Entry 8BH3 (electron microscopy, 4.55 A resolution (low resolution: residue-level contacts below are approximate; hydrogen-bond / salt-bridge calls are withheld)); this record covers chains A and d of the 18 polymer chains in the assembly.

# Chain A
Name: DNA-dependent protein kinase catalytic subunit
Source organism: Homo sapiens
Notes: EC 2.7.11.1
UniProtKB: P78527 (PRKDC_HUMAN); residues 1-4128 here = UniProt positions 1-4128
Amino-acid sequence (4128 residues; row label = number of the first residue in the row):
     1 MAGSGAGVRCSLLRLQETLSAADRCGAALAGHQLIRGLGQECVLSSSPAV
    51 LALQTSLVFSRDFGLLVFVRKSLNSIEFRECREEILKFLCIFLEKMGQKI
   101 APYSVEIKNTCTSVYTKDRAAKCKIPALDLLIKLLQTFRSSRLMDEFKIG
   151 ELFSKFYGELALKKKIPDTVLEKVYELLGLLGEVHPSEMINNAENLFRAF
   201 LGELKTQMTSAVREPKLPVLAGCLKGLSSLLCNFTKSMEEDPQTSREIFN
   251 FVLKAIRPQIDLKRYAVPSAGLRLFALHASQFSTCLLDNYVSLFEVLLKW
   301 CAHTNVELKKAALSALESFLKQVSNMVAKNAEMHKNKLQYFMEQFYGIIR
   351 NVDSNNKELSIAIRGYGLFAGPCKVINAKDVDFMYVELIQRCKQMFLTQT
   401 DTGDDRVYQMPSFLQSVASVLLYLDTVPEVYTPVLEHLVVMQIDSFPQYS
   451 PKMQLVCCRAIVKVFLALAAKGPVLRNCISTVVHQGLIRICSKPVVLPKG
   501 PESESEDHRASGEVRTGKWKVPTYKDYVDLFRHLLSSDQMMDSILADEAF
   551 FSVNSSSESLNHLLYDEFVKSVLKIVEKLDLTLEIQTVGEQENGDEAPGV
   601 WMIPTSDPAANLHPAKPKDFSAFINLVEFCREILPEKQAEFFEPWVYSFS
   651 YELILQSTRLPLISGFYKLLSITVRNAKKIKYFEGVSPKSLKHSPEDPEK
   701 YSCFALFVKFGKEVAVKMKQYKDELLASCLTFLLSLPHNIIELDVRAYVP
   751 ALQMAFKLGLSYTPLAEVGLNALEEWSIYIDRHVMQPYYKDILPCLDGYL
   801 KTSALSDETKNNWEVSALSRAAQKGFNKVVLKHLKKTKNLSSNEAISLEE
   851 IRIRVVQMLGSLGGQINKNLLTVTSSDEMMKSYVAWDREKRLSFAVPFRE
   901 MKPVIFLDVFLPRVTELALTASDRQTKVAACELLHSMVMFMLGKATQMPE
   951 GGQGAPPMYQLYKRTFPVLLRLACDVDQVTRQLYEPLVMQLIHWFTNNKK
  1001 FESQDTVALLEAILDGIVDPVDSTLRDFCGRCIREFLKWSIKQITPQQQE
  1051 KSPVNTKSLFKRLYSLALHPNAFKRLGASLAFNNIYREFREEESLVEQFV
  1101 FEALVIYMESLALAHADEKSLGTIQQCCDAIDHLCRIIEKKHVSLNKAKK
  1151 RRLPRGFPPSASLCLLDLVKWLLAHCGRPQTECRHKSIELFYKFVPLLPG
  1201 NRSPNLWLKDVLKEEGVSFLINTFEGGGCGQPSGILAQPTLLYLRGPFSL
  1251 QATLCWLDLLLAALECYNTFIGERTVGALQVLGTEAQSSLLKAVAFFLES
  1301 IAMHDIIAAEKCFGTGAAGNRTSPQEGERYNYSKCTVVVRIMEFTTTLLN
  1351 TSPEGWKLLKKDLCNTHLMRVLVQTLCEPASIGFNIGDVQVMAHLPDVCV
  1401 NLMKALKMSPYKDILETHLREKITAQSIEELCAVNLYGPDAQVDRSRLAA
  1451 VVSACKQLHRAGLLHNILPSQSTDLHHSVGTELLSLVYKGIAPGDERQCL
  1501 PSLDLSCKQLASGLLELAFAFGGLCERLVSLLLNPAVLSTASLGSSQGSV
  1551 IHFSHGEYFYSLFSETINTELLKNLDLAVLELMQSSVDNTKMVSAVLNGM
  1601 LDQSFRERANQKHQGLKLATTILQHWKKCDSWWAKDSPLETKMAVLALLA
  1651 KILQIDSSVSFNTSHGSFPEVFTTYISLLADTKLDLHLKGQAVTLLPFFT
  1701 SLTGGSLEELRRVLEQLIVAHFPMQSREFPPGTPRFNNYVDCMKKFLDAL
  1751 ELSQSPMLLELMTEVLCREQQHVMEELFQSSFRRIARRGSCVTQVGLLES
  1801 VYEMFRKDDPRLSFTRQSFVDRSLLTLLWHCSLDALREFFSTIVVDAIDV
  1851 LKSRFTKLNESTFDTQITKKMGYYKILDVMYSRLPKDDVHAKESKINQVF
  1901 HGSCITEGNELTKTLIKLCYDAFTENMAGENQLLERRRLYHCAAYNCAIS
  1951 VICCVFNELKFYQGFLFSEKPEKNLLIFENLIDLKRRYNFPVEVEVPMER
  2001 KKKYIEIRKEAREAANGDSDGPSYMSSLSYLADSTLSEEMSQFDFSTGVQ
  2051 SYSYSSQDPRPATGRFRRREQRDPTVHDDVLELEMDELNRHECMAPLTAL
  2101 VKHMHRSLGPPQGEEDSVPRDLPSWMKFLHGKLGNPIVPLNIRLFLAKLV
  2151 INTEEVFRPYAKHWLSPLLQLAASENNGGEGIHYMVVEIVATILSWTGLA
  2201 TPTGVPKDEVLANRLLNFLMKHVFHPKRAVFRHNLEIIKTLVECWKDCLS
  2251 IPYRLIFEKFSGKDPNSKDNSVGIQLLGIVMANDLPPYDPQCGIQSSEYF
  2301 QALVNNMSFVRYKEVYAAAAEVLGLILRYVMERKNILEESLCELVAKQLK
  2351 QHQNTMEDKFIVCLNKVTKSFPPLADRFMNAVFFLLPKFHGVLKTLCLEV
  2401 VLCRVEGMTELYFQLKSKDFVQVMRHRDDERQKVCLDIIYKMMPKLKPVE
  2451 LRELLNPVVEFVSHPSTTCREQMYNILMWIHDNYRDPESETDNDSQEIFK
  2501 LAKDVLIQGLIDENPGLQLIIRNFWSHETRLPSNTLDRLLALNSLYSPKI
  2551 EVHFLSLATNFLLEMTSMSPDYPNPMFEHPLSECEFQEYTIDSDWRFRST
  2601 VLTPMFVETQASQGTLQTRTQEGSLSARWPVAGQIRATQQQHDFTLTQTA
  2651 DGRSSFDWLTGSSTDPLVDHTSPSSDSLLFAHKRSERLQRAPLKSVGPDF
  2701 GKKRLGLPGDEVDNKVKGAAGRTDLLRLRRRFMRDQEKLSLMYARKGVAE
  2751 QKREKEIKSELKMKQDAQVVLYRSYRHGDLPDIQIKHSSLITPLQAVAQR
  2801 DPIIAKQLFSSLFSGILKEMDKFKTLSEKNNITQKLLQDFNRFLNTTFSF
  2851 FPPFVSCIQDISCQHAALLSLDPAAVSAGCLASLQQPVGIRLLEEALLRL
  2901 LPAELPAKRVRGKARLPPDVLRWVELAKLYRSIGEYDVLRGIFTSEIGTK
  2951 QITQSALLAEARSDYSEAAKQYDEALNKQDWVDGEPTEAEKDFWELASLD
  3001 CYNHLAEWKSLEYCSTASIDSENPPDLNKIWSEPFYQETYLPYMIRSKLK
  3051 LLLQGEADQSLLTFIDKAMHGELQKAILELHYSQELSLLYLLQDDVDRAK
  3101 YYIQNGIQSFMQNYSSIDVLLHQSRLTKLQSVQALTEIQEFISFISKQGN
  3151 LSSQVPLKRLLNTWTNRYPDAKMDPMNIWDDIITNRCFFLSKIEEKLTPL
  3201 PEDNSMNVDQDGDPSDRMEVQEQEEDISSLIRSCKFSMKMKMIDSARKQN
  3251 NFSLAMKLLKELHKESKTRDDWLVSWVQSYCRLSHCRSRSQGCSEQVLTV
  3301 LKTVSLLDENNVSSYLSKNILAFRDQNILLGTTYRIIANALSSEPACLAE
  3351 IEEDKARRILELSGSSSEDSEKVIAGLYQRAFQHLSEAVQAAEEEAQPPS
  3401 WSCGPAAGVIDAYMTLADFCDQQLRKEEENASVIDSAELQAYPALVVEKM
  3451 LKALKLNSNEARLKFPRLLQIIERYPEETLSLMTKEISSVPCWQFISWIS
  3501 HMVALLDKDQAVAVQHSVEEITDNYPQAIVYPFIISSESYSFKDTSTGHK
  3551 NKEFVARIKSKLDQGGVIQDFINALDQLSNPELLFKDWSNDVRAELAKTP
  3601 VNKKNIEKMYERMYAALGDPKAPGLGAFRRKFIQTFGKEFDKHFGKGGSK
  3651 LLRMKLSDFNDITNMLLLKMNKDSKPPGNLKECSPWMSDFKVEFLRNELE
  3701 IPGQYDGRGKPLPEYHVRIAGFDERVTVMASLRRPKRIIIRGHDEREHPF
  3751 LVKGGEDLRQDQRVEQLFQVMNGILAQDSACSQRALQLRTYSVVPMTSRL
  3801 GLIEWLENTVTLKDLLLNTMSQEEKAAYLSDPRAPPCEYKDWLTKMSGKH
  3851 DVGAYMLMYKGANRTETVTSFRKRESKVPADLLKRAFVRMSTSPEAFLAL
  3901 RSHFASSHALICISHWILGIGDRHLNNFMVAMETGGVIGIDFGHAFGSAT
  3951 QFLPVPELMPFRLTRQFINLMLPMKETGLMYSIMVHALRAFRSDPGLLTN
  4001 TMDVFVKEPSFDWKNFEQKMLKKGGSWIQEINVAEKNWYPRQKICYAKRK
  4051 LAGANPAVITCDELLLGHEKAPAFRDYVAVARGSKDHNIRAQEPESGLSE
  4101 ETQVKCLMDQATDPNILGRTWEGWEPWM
Unresolved in the structure: 1-9, 254-258, 350-355, 400-404, 499-518, 548-558, 587-609, 686-696, 804-825, 841-846, 872-878, 1241-1248, 1314-1321, 1493-1501, 1540-1551, 1700-1706, 1807-1814, 1853-1861, 1886-1908, 1927-1933, 1964-2032, 2050-2089, 2109-2119, 2177-2178, 2487-2490, 2604-2720, 2902-2915, 3023-3028, 3198-3225, 3365-3367, 3396-3406, 3430-3440, 3540-3544, 3598-3600, 3648-3656, 3844-3850, 4016-4037
UniProt features mapped onto this chain:
  - region: Leu1503 to Leu1538 (Interaction with C1D), Glu2737 to Gln2765 (May split the end of the DNA molecule, with the two strands separating around the region), Val3728 to Arg3734 (G-loop), Gly3919 to Asn3927 (Catalytic loop), Gly3939 to Thr3964 (Activation loop)
  - site: Asp2020, Gly2021 (Cleavage)
  - modified residue: Lys117 (N6-acetyllysine), Ser511 (Phosphoserine), Ser687 (Phosphoserine), Lys828 (N6-acetyllysine), Ser841 (Phosphoserine), Ser893 (Phosphoserine), Ser1065 (Phosphoserine), Lys1209 (N6-acetyllysine), Lys1970 (N6-acetyllysine), Ser2056 (Phosphoserine), Lys2259 (N6-acetyllysine), Thr2535 (Phosphothreonine), Thr2609 (Phosphothreonine), Ser2612 (Phosphoserine), Thr2638 (Phosphothreonine), Thr2647 (Phosphothreonine), Ser2789 (Phosphoserine), Ser3205 (Phosphoserine), Lys3241 (N6-acetyllysine), Lys3260 (N6-acetyllysine) and 6 more in UniProt
  - natural variant: Lys263 (K263N: In a lung adenocarcinoma sample), Gly500 (G500S: In a metastatic melanoma sample), Arg1136 (R1136H: In a colorectal adenocarcinoma sample), Arg1447 (R1447M: In a lung squamous cell carcinoma sample), Ala1680 (A1680V: In a metastatic melanoma sample), Ser2810 (S2810N: In a metastatic melanoma sample), Gly2941 (G2941A: In a lung neuroendocrine carcinoma sample), Leu3062 (L3062R: In IMD26), Ala3574 (A3574V: In IMD26)
  - mutagenesis: Leu1510 (L1510P: Loss of interaction with C1D), Glu1516 to Leu1517 (Loss of interaction with C1D), Thr2609 (T2609A: Leads to radiation sensitivity and impaired DSB joining. Gives rise to reduced phosphorylation; when associated with A-2612), Ser2612 (S2612A: Reduced phosphorylation; when associated with A-2609), Thr2638 (T2638A: Alleviates phosphorylation, leaves a fully active enzyme with compromised cellular resistance to ionizing radiation without affecting DNA end joining; when associated with A-2647), Thr2647 (T2647A: Alleviates phosphorylation, leaves a fully active enzyme with compromised cellular resistance to ionizing radiation without affecting DNA end joining; when associated with A-2638)

# Chain d
Molecule: 26-nt DNA strand
Sequence (26 nucleotides; numbered 14 to 39; the number before each row is that of its first residue):
    14 TAATAATAGTTTTTAGTTTATTGGGC

# How chain A and chain d interact
Pairs across the interface (10):
  Lys124(A) - DG22(d)
  Lys124(A) - DT23(d)
  Asp168(A) - DA21(d)
  Asp168(A) - DG22(d)
  Thr169(A) - DA21(d)
  Pro218(A) - DA21(d)
  Lys263(A) - DA19(d)
  Lys263(A) - DT20(d)
  Tyr2312(A) - DA16(d)
  Tyr2312(A) - DT17(d)
Interface residues without a listed pair, chain A (9 interface residues in all): Val170, Lys2313, Arg2745
Interface residues without a listed pair, chain d (8 interface residues in all): DT14

# Overview
The interface between chain A and chain d involves 9 residues on one side and 8 on the other. From UniProt: 7
mutagenesis sites on chain A.
Chain A is DNA-dependent protein kinase catalytic subunit (Homo sapiens) and chain d is a 26-nt DNA strand;
the structure, DNA-PK Ku80 mediated dimer bound to PAXX, was determined by electron microscopy (same
publication as 8ASC, 7ZYG, 8BHV, 8BHY and 7ZWA).
